Entry 7F1Q (electron microscopy, 2.90 A resolution); this record covers chains R and A of the 4 polymer chains in the assembly.

# Chain R
Protein: C-C motif chemokine 3, C-C chemokine receptor type 5
Organism: Homo sapiens
UniProt: chimeric construct of P10147, P51681: residues 1-69 from P10147 (CCL3_HUMAN) positions 24-92 (UniProt number = residue number + 23); residues 98-415 from P51681 positions 2-319 (UniProt number = residue number - 96)
Sequence (457 residues; each row starts with the number of its first residue; note: 4 numbers in that range are skipped by the numbering (no residue carries them; nothing is unmodelled there)):
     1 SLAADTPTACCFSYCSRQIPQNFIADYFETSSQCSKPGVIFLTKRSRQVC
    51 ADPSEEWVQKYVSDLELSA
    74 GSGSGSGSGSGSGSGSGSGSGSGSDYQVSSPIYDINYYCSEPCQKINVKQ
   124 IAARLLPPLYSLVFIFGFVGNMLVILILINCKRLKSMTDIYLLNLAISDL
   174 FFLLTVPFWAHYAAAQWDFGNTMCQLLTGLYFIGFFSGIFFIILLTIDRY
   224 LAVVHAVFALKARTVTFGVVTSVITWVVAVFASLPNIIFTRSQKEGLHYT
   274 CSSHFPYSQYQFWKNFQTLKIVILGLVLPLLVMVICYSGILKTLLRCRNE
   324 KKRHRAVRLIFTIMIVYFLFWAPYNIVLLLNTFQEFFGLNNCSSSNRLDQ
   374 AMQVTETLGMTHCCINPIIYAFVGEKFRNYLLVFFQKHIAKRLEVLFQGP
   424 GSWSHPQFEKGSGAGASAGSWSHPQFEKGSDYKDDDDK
Disordered / not traced: 74-111, 410-461
Construct notes: engineered mutation Cys15 (Thr38 in P10147), Cys112 (Thr16 in P51681), Asn259 (Gly163 in P51681); linker (74-97); expression tag (416-461)
Cystine bridges: Cys10-Cys34, Cys11-Cys50, Cys15-Cys112, Cys116-Cys365, Cys197-Cys274
Swiss-Prot annotation at these positions:
  - site (Involved in GAG binding): Arg17, Arg45, Arg47
  - modified residue (Sulfotyrosine): Tyr99, Tyr106, Tyr110, Tyr111
  - glycosylation (O-linked (GalNAc...) serine): Ser102, Ser103
From the paper describing this entry:
  - conformationally variable residues (side-chain flip): Trp344, Tyr347

# Chain A
Protein: Guanine nucleotide-binding protein G(i) subunit alpha-1
Organism: Homo sapiens
UniProt: P63096 (GNAI1_HUMAN); residues 1-354 here = UniProt positions 1-354
Sequence (354 residues; each row starts with the number of its first residue):
     1 MGCTLSAEDKAAVERSKMIDRNLREDGEKAAREVKLLLLGAGESGKCTIV
    51 KQMKIIHEAGYSEEECKQYKAVVYSNTIQSIIAIIRAMGRLKIDFGDSAR
   101 ADDARQLFVLAGAAEEGFMTAELAGVIKRLWKDSGVQACFNRSREYQLND
   151 SAAYYLNDLDRIAQPNYIPTQQDVLRTRVKTTGIVETHFTFKDLHFKMFD
   201 VTAQRSERKKWIHCFEGVTAIIFCVALSDYDLVLAEDEEMNRMHASMKLF
   251 DSICNNKWFTDTSIILFLNKKDLFEEKIKKSPLTICYPEYAGSNTYEEAA
   301 AYIQCQFEDLNKRKDTKEIYTHFTCSTDTKNVQFVFDAVTDVIIKNNLKD
   351 CGLF
Disordered / not traced: 1-5, 56-181, 234-240
Construct notes: engineered mutation Cys47 (Ser in P63096), Thr202 (Gly in P63096), Ala203 (Gly in P63096), Ala245 (Glu in P63096), Ser326 (Ala in P63096)
Swiss-Prot annotation at these positions:
  - region: Lys35 to Lys46, Thr48 (G1 motif), Asp173 to Thr181 (G2 motif), Phe196 to Val201, Gln204, Arg205 (G3 motif), Ile265 to Asp272 (G4 motif), Thr324, Cys325, Thr327 to Thr329 (G5 motif)
  - binding site (GTP): Glu43 to Lys46, Thr48, Ser151, Leu175 to Thr181, Asp200, Val201, Gln204, Asn269 to Asp272
  - binding site (Mg(2+)): Thr181
  - modified residue: Arg178 (ADP-ribosylarginine), Gln204 (Deamidated glutamine), Cys351 (ADP-ribosylcysteine)
  - lipidation: Gly2 (N-myristoyl glycine), Cys3 (S-palmitoyl cysteine)
  - natural variant: Gly40 (G40C: In NEDHISB; G40R: In NEDHISB), Gly45 (G45D: In NEDHISB), Thr48 (T48I: In NEDHISB; T48K: In NEDHISB), Gln52 (Q52P: In NEDHISB), Ser75 (deletion: In NEDHISB; uncertain significance), Gln172 (deletion: In NEDHISB), Asp173 (D173V: In NEDHISB), Glu186 to Phe189 (deletion: In NEDHISB; uncertain significance), Cys224 (C224Y: In NEDHISB), Lys270 (K270N: In NEDHISB; K270R: In NEDHISB), Asp272 (D272G: In NEDHISB), Val332 (V332E: In NEDHISB; uncertain significance)
  - mutagenesis: Gly42 (G42R: Abolishes switch to an activated conformation and dissociation from beta and gamma subunits upon GTP binding. Abolishes interaction with RGS family members), Glu116 (E116L: Enhances interaction (inactive GDP-bound) with RGS14), Gln147 (Q147L: Enhances interaction (inactive GDP-bound) with RGS14)

# How chain R and chain A interact
Pairs across the interface (36; chain R residue first):
  Arg222(R) with Cys351(A); Leu353(A)
  Ala225(R) with Ile344(A); Asn347(A), hydrogen bond (backbone-side chain)
  Val226(R) with Ile344(A); Leu348(A), hydrophobic
  Ala229(R) with Ile343(A), hydrophobic; Ile344(A), hydrophobic; Asn347(A)
  Val230(R) with Leu194(A), hydrophobic; Phe336(A), hydrophobic; Thr340(A)
  Leu233(R) with Arg32(A); Leu194(A), hydrophobic; Ile343(A), hydrophobic
  Lys234(R) with Arg32(A)
  Arg236(R) with Asn347(A)
  Ile313(R) with Leu353(A), hydrophobic
  Leu317(R) with Leu348(A), hydrophobic; Phe354(A), hydrophobic
  Arg319(R) with Thr340(A); Asp341(A), salt bridge
  Cys320(R) with Lys345(A); Phe354(A), hydrophobic
  Asn322(R) with Asp315(A)
  Lys325(R) with Phe354(A)
  Arg328(R) with Gly352(A); Leu353(A), hydrogen bond (side chain-backbone)
  Ala329(R) with Phe354(A), hydrophobic
  Leu332(R) with Gly352(A); Leu353(A), hydrophobic
  Ile333(R) with Leu353(A), hydrophobic
  Tyr393(R) with Cys351(A)
  Val396(R) with Gly352(A)
  Gly397(R) with Gly352(A)
  Lys399(R) with Lys349(A)
Other interface residues (no listed pair), chain R (24 interface residues in all): Thr161, Glu398
Other interface residues (no listed pair), chain A (20 interface residues in all): Ala31, Val34, Asp193, Asp337

# Summary
24 residues of chain R face 20 of chain A across their interface; the contacts include 2 hydrogen bonds and 1
salt bridge. Among the polar pairs are Arg319(R)-Asp341(A), Ala225(R)-Asn347(A) and Arg328(R)-Leu353(A). From
UniProt: 20 GTP-binding residues, Mg2+-binding residue Thr181(A) and 3 mutagenesis sites on chain A. The paper
reports conformational variability at Trp344(R) and Tyr347(R).
Here chain R is C-C motif chemokine 3, C-C chemokine receptor type 5 and chain A is Guanine nucleotide-binding
protein G(i) subunit alpha-1, both from Homo sapiens. Entry 7F1Q (Cryo-EM structure of the chemokine receptor
CCR5 in complex with MIP-1a and Gi) was determined by electron microscopy (same publication as 7F1R, 7F1S and
7F1T).
